Entry 4IFD (X-ray diffraction, 2.81 A resolution); this record covers chains C and F of the 12 polymer chains in the assembly.

== Chain C ==
Molecule: Exosome complex component RRP43
Organism: Saccharomyces cerevisiae
Reference sequence: P25359 (RRP43_YEAST); residue numbers follow UniProt; this construct covers 2-394
Chain sequence (393 residues; each row starts with the number of its first residue):
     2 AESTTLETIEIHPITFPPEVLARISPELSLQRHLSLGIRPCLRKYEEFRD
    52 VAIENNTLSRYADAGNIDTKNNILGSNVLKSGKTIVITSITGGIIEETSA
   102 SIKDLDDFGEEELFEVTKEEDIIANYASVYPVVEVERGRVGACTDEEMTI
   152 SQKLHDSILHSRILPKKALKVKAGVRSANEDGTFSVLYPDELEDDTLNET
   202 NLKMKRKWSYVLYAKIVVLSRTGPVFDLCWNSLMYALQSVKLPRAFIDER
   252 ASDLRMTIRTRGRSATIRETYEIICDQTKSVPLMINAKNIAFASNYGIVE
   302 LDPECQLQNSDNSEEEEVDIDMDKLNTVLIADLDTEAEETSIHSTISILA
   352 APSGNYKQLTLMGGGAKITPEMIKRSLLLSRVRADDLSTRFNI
Unresolved in the structure: 2-6, 100-120, 194-205, 310-326
Construct notes: engineered mutation Ser102 (Ala in P25359), Met363 (Val in P25359)

== Chain F ==
Molecule: Exosome complex component MTR3
Organism: Saccharomyces cerevisiae
Reference sequence: P48240 (MTR3_YEAST); numbering as in UniProt (aligned over 1-250)
Chain sequence (250 residues; row label = number of the first residue in the row):
     1 MNVQDRRRLLGPAAAKPMAFSNTTTHVPEKKSTDLTPKGNESEQELSLHT
    51 GFIENCNGSALVEARSLGHQTSLISAVYGPRSIRGSFTSQGTISIQLKNG
   101 LLEKYNTNELKEVSSFLMGIFNSVVNLSRYPKSGIDIFVYLTYDKDLTNN
   151 PQDDDSQSKMTSSQISSLIPHCITSITLALADAGIELVDMAGAGEANGTV
   201 VSFIKNGEEIVGFWKDDGDDEDLLECLDRCKEQYNRYRDLMISCLMNQET
Unresolved in the structure: 1-3, 23-41, 150-162, 249-250
Construct notes: engineered mutation Ser75 (Thr in P48240), Thr161 (Met in P48240)

== How chain C and chain F interact ==
Contacting residue pairs (64; chain C residue first):
  Leu59(C) - Leu101(F)  hydrophobic
  Leu59(C) - Tyr143(F)  hydrogen bond (backbone-side chain)
  Arg61(C) - Phe20(F)
  Asp69(C) - Lys145(F)  salt bridge
  Thr70(C) - Asn149(F)
  Lys71(C) - Leu102(F)
  Lys71(C) - Asp146(F)  salt bridge
  Lys71(C) - Thr148(F)  hydrogen bond
  Asn72(C) - Leu102(F)
  Asn72(C) - Tyr143(F)  hydrogen bond
  Asn72(C) - Lys145(F)
  Leu75(C) - Met18(F)  hydrophobic
  Lys84(C) - Glu54(F)
  Ile88(C) - Leu101(F)  hydrophobic
  Ser90(C) - Leu101(F)
  Gly93(C) - Met18(F)  hydrogen bond (backbone-backbone)
  Gly94(C) - Lys16(F)
  Gly94(C) - Met18(F)
  Ile95(C) - Ala15(F)
  Ile95(C) - Lys16(F)  hydrogen bond (backbone-backbone)
  Ile96(C) - Pro12(F)  hydrophobic
  Ile96(C) - Ala14(F)
  Ile96(C) - Ala15(F)  hydrophobic
  Tyr131(C) - Leu9(F)
  Tyr131(C) - Gly11(F)
  Tyr131(C) - Pro12(F)
  Glu135(C) - Lys98(F)  salt bridge
  Glu137(C) - Asn55(F)
  Glu137(C) - Tyr78(F)
  Glu137(C) - Lys98(F)  salt bridge
  Glu137(C) - Tyr140(F)  hydrogen bond
  Arg138(C) - Asn55(F)
  Arg138(C) - Tyr78(F)
  Gly139(C) - Tyr78(F)  hydrogen bond (backbone-side chain)
  Gly139(C) - Arg81(F)  hydrogen bond (backbone-side chain)
  Gly139(C) - Phe138(F)
  Arg140(C) - Arg81(F)
  Arg140(C) - Phe138(F)
  Val141(C) - Phe138(F)  hydrophobic
  Ala143(C) - Arg7(F)
  Cys144(C) - Arg7(F)  hydrogen bond (backbone-side chain)
  Cys144(C) - Arg8(F)
  Met149(C) - Arg7(F)
  Ser152(C) - Leu9(F)
  Gln153(C) - Leu9(F)
  His156(C) - Leu9(F)
  Tyr214(C) - Leu10(F)
  Tyr214(C) - Ala15(F)
  Lys216(C) - Leu101(F)
  Leu220(C) - Ile74(F)  hydrophobic
  Ser221(C) - Ile53(F)
  Ser221(C) - Glu54(F)  hydrogen bond (side chain-backbone)
  Ser221(C) - Asn55(F)
  Arg222(C) - Asn55(F)
  Pro244(C) - Phe20(F)  hydrophobic
  Ile275(C) - Ala19(F)
  Ile275(C) - Ser21(F)
  Cys276(C) - Met18(F)  hydrophobic
  Cys276(C) - Ala19(F)  hydrogen bond (backbone-backbone)
  Cys276(C) - Phe20(F)
  Cys276(C) - Ser21(F)  hydrogen bond (backbone-backbone)
  Asp277(C) - Phe20(F)
  Gln278(C) - Phe20(F)
  Gln278(C) - Ser21(F)  hydrogen bond (side chain-backbone)
Other interface residues (no listed pair), chain C (50 interface residues in all): Thr58, Tyr62, Asn73, Ile74, Lys81, Ile86, Pro132, Val133, Arg177, Val212, Val218, Thr223, Phe247
Other interface residues (no listed pair), chain F (34 interface residues in all): Arg6, Pro17, Asn22, Phe52, Thr142

== Overview ==
50 residues of chain C and 34 residues of chain F are in contact; the contacts include 13 hydrogen bonds and 4
salt bridges. Polar pairs include Asp69(C)-Lys145(F), Lys71(C)-Asp146(F) and Glu135(C)-Lys98(F).
Here chain C is Exosome complex component RRP43 and chain F is Exosome complex component MTR3, both from
Saccharomyces cerevisiae. Entry 4IFD (Crystal structure of an 11-subunit eukaryotic exosome complex bound to
RNA) was determined by X-ray diffraction.
